Entry 7L3N (electron microscopy, 3.27 A resolution); this record covers chains B and C of the 5 polymer chains in the assembly.

Chain B (and C):
Name: Spike glycoprotein
Source organism: Severe acute respiratory syndrome coronavirus 2
Notes: chain C of this document is another copy of the same molecule, construct and numbering; everything in this record applies to it too
UniProt: P0DTC2 (SPIKE_SARS2); residues 13-1208 here = UniProt positions 13-1208
Chain sequence (1276 residues; each row starts with the number of its first residue):
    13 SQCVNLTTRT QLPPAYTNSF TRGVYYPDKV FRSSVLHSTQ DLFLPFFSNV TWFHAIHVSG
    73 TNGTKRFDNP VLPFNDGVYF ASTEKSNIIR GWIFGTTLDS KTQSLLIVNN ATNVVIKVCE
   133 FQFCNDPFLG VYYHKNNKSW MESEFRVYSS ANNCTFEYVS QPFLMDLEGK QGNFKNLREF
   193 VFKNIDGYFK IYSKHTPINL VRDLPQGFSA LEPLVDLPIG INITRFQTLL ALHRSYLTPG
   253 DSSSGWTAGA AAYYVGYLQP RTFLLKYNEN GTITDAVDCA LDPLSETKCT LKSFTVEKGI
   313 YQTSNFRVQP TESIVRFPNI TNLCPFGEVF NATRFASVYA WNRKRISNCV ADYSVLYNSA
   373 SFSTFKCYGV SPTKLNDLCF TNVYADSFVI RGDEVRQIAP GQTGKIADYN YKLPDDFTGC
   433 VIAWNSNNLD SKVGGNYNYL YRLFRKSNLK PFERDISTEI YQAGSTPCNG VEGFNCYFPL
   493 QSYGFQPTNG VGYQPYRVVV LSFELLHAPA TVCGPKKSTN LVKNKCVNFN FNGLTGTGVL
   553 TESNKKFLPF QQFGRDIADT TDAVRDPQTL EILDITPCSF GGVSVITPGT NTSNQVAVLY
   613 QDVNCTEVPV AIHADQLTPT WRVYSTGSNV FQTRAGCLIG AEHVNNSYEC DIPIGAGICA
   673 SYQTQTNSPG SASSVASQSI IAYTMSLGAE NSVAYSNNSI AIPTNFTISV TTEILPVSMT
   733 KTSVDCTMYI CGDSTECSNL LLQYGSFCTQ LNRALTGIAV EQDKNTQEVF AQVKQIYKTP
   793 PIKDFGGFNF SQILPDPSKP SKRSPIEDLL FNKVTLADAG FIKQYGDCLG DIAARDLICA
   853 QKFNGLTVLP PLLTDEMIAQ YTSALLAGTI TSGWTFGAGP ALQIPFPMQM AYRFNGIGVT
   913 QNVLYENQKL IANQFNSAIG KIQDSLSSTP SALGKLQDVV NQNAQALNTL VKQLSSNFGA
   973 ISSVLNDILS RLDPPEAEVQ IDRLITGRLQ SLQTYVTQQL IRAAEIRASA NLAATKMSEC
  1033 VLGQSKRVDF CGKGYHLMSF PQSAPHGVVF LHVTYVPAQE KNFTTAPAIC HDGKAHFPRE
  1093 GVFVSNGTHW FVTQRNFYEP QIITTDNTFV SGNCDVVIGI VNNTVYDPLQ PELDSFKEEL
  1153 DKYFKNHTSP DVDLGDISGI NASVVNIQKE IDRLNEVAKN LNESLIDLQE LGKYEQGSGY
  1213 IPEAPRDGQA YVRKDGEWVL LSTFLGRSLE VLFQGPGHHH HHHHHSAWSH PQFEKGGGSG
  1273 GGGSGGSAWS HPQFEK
Unresolved in the structure: 13-26, 67-80, 142-154, 177-186, 210-216, 243-262, 621-637, 673-686, 829-852, 1147-1288 (chain C: 13-26, 67-79, 96-98, 141-156, 177-186, 246-260, 621-640, 673-686, 829-852, 1147-1288)
Construct notes: conflict G682 (Arg in P0DTC2), S683 (Arg in P0DTC2), S685 (Arg in P0DTC2), P817 (Phe in P0DTC2), P892 (Ala in P0DTC2), P899 (Ala in P0DTC2), P942 (Ala in P0DTC2), P986 (Lys in P0DTC2), P987 (Val in P0DTC2); expression tag (1209-1288)
Cystine bridges: C131-C166, C291-C301, C336-C361, C379-C432, C391-C525, C480-C488, C538-C590, C617-C649, C662-C671, C738-C760, C743-C749, C1032-C1043, C1082-C1126
Glycans and other covalent adducts: N-acetylglucosamine (NAG) linked to N343, N616, N709, N717, N801, N1074, N1134
Curated features (UniProtKB/Swiss-Prot):
  - region: N280 to C301 (Putative superantigen), R403 to D405 (Integrin-binding motif), N448 to F456 (Immunodominant HLA epitope recognized by the CD8+), P681, A684 (Putative superantigen), S816 to Y837 (Fusion peptide 1), K835 to F855 (Fusion peptide 2), D1163 to E1202 (Heptad repeat 2)
  - site: R815, S816 (Cleavage)
  - glycosylation: N17 (N-linked (GlcNAc...) (complex) asparagine), N61 (N-linked (GlcNAc...) (hybrid) asparagine), N74 (N-linked (GlcNAc...) (complex) asparagine), N122 (N-linked (GlcNAc...) (hybrid) asparagine), N149 (N-linked (GlcNAc...) (complex) asparagine), N165 (N-linked (GlcNAc...) (complex) asparagine), N234 (N-linked (GlcNAc...) (high mannose) asparagine), N282 (N-linked (GlcNAc...) (complex) asparagine), T323 (O-linked (GalNAc) threonine), S325 (O-linked (HexNAc...) serine), N331 (N-linked (GlcNAc...) (complex) asparagine), N343 (N-linked (GlcNAc...) (complex) asparagine), N603 (N-linked (GlcNAc...) (hybrid) asparagine), N616 (N-linked (GlcNAc...) (complex) asparagine), N657 (N-linked (GlcNAc...) (complex) asparagine), T676 (O-linked (GlcNAc...) threonine), T678 (O-linked (GlcNAc...) threonine), N709 (N-linked (GlcNAc...) (high mannose) asparagine), N717 (N-linked (GlcNAc...) (hybrid) asparagine), N801 (N-linked (GlcNAc...) (hybrid) asparagine) and 6 more in UniProt
  - natural variant: S13 (S13I: In strain: Epsilon/B.1.427/B.1.429), L18 (L18F: In strain: Beta/B.1.351, Gamma/P.1 and 1 more), T19 (T19I: In strain: Omicron/BQ.1.1, Omicron/XBB.1.5 and 1 more; T19R: In strain: Delta/B.1.617.2, Omicron/BA.2 and 4 more), T20 (T20N: In strain: Gamma/P.1), L24 to A27 (sequence variant, change not given here; In strain: Omicron/BA.2, Omicron/BA.2.12.1 and 6 more), P26 (P26S: In strain: Gamma/P.1), Q52 (Q52H: In strain: Omicron/EG.5.1), A67 (A67V: In strain: Eta/B.1.525, Omicron/BA.1), H69 to V70 (deletion: In strain: Alpha/B.1.1.7, Eta/B.1.525 and 5 more), G75 (G75V: In strain: Lambda/C.37), T76 (T76I: In strain: Lambda/C.37), D80 (D80A: In strain: Beta/B.1.351), 81 further natural variant entries in UniProt
  - mutagenesis: H69 to V70 (Increased incorporation of cleaved spike into virions), N121 (N121Q: Partial loss of biliverdin affinity), R190 (R190K: Partial loss of biliverdin affinity), N234 (N234Q: Increased resistance to neutralizing antibodies), N331 (N331Q: Reduced viral infectivity), N343 (N343Q: Reduced viral infectivity), L452 (L452R: Increased resistance to neutralizing antibodies. Decreases HLA binding to NF9 epitope. Increased binding affinity to human ACE2), Y453 (Y453F: Decreased HLA binding to NF9 epitope. Increased binding affinity to human ACE2), A475 (A475V: Increased resistance to neutralizing antibodies), V483 (V483A: Increased resistance to neutralizing antibodies), E484 (E484D: Increased replication in human TMEM106B overexpressing cells), F490 (F490L: Increased resistance to neutralizing antibodies and human covalescent sera neutralization), 12 further mutagenesis entries in UniProt

Chain B / chain C interface:
Residue-residue contacts (159; chain B residue first):
  N317(B) - D737(C)
  R319(B) - M740(C)
  R357(B) - P230(C)
  G381(B) - R983(C)  hydrogen bond (backbone-side chain)
  G381(B) - L984(C)
  V382(B) - R983(C)
  S383(B) - R983(C)  hydrogen bond (backbone-backbone)
  S383(B) - D985(C)
  S383(B) - E988(C)
  K386(B) - S982(C)
  K386(B) - R983(C)
  L390(B) - S982(C)
  L390(B) - R983(C)
  N394(B) - Y200(C)
  Y396(B) - P230(C)
  D405(B) - R408(C)  salt bridge
  R408(B) - K378(C)
  Y421(B) - Y369(C)  hydrogen bond
  F456(B) - A372(C)  hydrophobic
  N460(B) - T385(C)
  A475(B) - N370(C)  hydrogen bond (backbone-side chain)
  Y505(B) - V503(C)  hydrophobic
  Y505(B) - G504(C)
  E516(B) - Y200(C)  hydrogen bond
  L518(B) - Y200(C)  hydrophobic
  H519(B) - D40(C)
  H519(B) - K41(C)
  H519(B) - V42(C)
  T547(B) - N978(C)
  T547(B) - S982(C)
  T549(B) - D745(C)  hydrogen bond
  K557(B) - F43(C)
  K558(B) - N282(C)  hydrogen bond
  F559(B) - F43(C)  hydrophobic
  L560(B) - E224(C)
  F562(B) - Y38(C)  hydrophobic
  F562(B) - K41(C)
  F562(B) - P225(C)
  Q563(B) - F43(C)
  F565(B) - V42(C)  hydrophobic
  F565(B) - F43(C)  hydrogen bond (backbone-backbone)
  G566(B) - F43(C)
  R567(B) - F43(C)  hydrogen bond (backbone-backbone)
  I569(B) - K964(C)
  A570(B) - N856(C)
  A570(B) - V963(C)  hydrophobic
  D571(B) - L966(C)
  D571(B) - S975(C)
  D571(B) - V976(C)
  D571(B) - R1000(C)  salt bridge
  F592(B) - D737(C)
  F592(B) - M740(C)  hydrophobic
  F592(B) - G857(C)
  Q613(B) - L861(C)
  D614(B) - T859(C)  hydrogen bond
  D614(B) - V860(C)
  R646(B) - P862(C)
  A647(B) - P862(C)  hydrophobic
  P665(B) - L864(C)  hydrophobic
  G667(B) - P863(C)
  A668(B) - P863(C)  hydrogen bond (backbone-backbone)
  G669(B) - L864(C)  hydrogen bond (backbone-backbone)
  G669(B) - M869(C)
  M697(B) - M869(C)
  L699(B) - K786(C)
  L699(B) - I788(C)  hydrophobic
  L699(B) - M869(C)
  L699(B) - Q872(C)
  L699(B) - Y873(C)
  G700(B) - K786(C)
  A701(B) - Q787(C)
  A701(B) - I788(C)  hydrogen bond (backbone-backbone)
  E702(B) - I788(C)
  E702(B) - K790(C)
  N703(B) - Q787(C)  hydrogen bond
  N703(B) - I788(C)  hydrogen bond (backbone-backbone)
  N703(B) - Y789(C)
  N703(B) - K790(C)  hydrogen bond (backbone-backbone)
  S704(B) - K790(C)
  V705(B) - Y789(C)  hydrophobic
  V705(B) - Q895(C)
  A706(B) - Q895(C)  hydrogen bond (backbone-side chain)
  Y707(B) - P792(C)  hydrophobic
  Y707(B) - F797(C)  hydrophobic
  Y707(B) - I896(C)
  Y707(B) - P897(C)
  Y707(B) - F898(C)  hydrogen bond (side chain-backbone)
  S708(B) - P897(C)
  N709(B) - D796(C)
  N709(B) - P897(C)
  N710(B) - P897(C)
  S711(B) - Q895(C)
  S711(B) - I896(C)
  S711(B) - P897(C)
  I712(B) - Q895(C)
  I712(B) - I896(C)  hydrophobic
  A713(B) - L894(C)
  A713(B) - Q895(C)  hydrogen bond (backbone-backbone)
  P715(B) - L894(C)
  Q957(B) - R765(C)  hydrogen bond
  T961(B) - S758(C)
  Q965(B) - Y756(C)
  Q965(B) - G757(C)
  Q965(B) - S758(C)  hydrogen bond
  Q965(B) - F759(C)
  S968(B) - Q755(C)
  S968(B) - G757(C)  hydrogen bond (side chain-backbone)
  N969(B) - Q755(C)
  F970(B) - Q755(C)  hydrogen bond (backbone-backbone)
  F970(B) - Y756(C)
  R995(B) - D994(C)  salt bridge
  G999(B) - F759(C)
  Q1002(B) - F759(C)
  Q1002(B) - L1001(C)
  Q1002(B) - Q1005(C)
  S1003(B) - F759(C)
  T1006(B) - Q1005(C)  hydrogen bond
  T1009(B) - T1009(C)
  Q1010(B) - Q762(C)  hydrogen bond
  Q1010(B) - A766(C)
  I1013(B) - L1012(C)  hydrophobic
  E1017(B) - R1019(C)  salt bridge
  R1039(B) - T1027(C)
  R1039(B) - E1031(C)  salt bridge
  R1039(B) - R1039(C)
  V1040(B) - S1030(C)
  V1040(B) - E1031(C)
  V1040(B) - G1035(C)
  D1041(B) - Q784(C)
  D1041(B) - S1030(C)  hydrogen bond
  D1041(B) - L1034(C)
  K1045(B) - G889(C)
  G1046(B) - A890(C)
  Y1047(B) - W886(C)
  Y1047(B) - A890(C)  hydrophobic
  V1068(B) - A890(C)
  P1069(B) - P892(C)
  E1072(B) - P892(C)
  E1072(B) - A893(C)
  E1072(B) - L894(C)
  N1074(B) - Q895(C)
  T1077(B) - M900(C)
  P1079(B) - Y917(C)  hydrophobic
  F1089(B) - N914(C)
  F1089(B) - Y917(C)  hydrophobic
  P1090(B) - Q913(C)
  V1094(B) - M900(C)  hydrophobic
  R1107(B) - I896(C)
  R1107(B) - M900(C)
  R1107(B) - Y904(C)
  F1121(B) - N914(C)
  S1123(B) - N914(C)  hydrogen bond
  S1123(B) - E918(C)
  V1128(B) - Y917(C)
  V1128(B) - E918(C)
  V1129(B) - Y917(C)  hydrophobic
  I1130(B) - Q920(C)
  L1141(B) - E1144(C)
  L1145(B) - L1145(C)  hydrophobic
Other interface residues (no listed pair), chain B (116 interface residues in all): Q314, T385, K417, T430, Y473, Y489, N501, L517, A520, P521, G545, D568, C671, T696, G971, P987, F1042, A1070
Other interface residues (no listed pair), chain C (110 interface residues in all): R44, V47, F374, D427, T739, T768, K854, L865, T883, T887, G891, P899, T912, S967, I973, D979, L981, Q1002

Summary:
The interface between chain B and chain C involves 116 residues on one side and 110 on the other, with 27
hydrogen bonds and 5 salt bridges. Polar pairs include D405(B)-R408(C), D571(B)-R1000(C) and R995(B)-D994(C).
Both chains are Spike glycoprotein (Severe acute respiratory syndrome coronavirus 2). Entry 7L3N (SARS-CoV 2
Spike Protein bound to LY-CoV555) was determined by electron microscopy.
